Entry 7E5Y (X-ray diffraction, 3.59 A resolution); this record covers chains R and L of the 3 polymer chains in the assembly.

== Chain R ==
Name: Spike protein S1
From: Severe acute respiratory syndrome coronavirus 2
UniProtKB: P0DTC2 (SPIKE_SARS2); residues 319-541 here = UniProt positions 319-541
Sequence (223 residues; row label = number of the first residue in the row):
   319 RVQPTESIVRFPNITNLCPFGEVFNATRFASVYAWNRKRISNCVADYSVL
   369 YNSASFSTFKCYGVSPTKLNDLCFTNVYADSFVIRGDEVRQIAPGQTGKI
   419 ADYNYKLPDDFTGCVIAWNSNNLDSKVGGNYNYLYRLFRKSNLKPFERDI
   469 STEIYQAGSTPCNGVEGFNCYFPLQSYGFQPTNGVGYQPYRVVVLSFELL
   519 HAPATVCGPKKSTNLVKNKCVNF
Unresolved in the structure: 319-332, 517-521, 527-541
Disulfides: C336-C361, C379-C432, C391-C525, C480-C488
Curated features (UniProtKB/Swiss-Prot):
  - region: R403 to D405 (Integrin-binding motif), N448 to F456 (Immunodominant HLA epitope recognized by the CD8+)
  - glycosylation: T323 (O-linked (GalNAc) threonine), S325 (O-linked (HexNAc...) serine), N331 (N-linked (GlcNAc...) (complex) asparagine), N343 (N-linked (GlcNAc...) (complex) asparagine)
Reported in the primary citation:
  - mutagenesis - K417N: decreased binding to 2B11
  - mutagenesis - E484K, N501Y: unchanged binding to 2B11
  - mutagenesis - K417N/E484K/N501Y, K417T/E484K/N501Y: abolished binding to 2B11

== Chain L ==
Name: 2B11 Fab Light chain
From: Homo sapiens
Notes: antibody fragment or engineered binder
Sequence (218 residues; each row starts with the number of its first residue):
     1 LPVLTQPPSASGTPGQRVTISCSGSSSNVENDNVNWFQQQVPGSTPKLVI
    51 YNDRLRPSGVPDRFSGSKSGTSAYLAISGLQSEDEADYYCVAWDASLQSY
   101 VFGTGTKVTVLRTVAAPSVFIFPPSDEQLKSGTASVVCLLNNFYPREAKV
   151 QWKVDNALQSGNSQESVTEQDSKDSTYSLSSTLTLSKADYEKHKVYACEV
   201 THQGLSSPVTKSFNRGEC
Unresolved in the structure: 1, 211-218
Disulfides: C22-C90, C138-C198

== Chain R / chain L interface ==
Contacting residue pairs - 11 pairs, chain R then chain L:
  R403(R) - D32(L)  salt bridge
  D405(R) - A95(L)
  R408(R) - Q98(L)
  N501(R) - E30(L)
  N501(R) - N31(L)
  G502(R) - E30(L)  hydrogen bond (backbone-side chain)
  Y505(R) - S26(L)
  Y505(R) - S27(L)  hydrogen bond (side chain-backbone)
  Y505(R) - E30(L)
  Y505(R) - N31(L)
  Y505(R) - D32(L)  hydrogen bond
Other interface residues (no listed pair), chain R (7 interface residues in all): T500
From the paper, about this interface:
  - epitope / paratope residues, chain R: R403(R), F497(R)

== In short ==
The chain R/chain L interface involves 7 residues from each chain; the contacts include 3 hydrogen bonds and 1
salt bridge. Polar pairs include R403(R)-D32(L), G502(R)-E30(L) and Y505(R)-S27(L). From the paper:
K417N/E484K/N501Y and K417T/E484K/N501Y of chain R abolish binding to 2B11; epitope/paratope residues R403(R)
and F497(R); 5 substitutions were tested in all.
Here chain R is Spike protein S1 (Severe acute respiratory syndrome coronavirus 2) and chain L is 2B11 Fab
Light chain (Homo sapiens). Entry 7E5Y (Molecular basis for neutralizing antibody 2B11 targeting SARS-CoV-2
RBD) was determined by X-ray diffraction.
